5DS9 - chains B and D of the 4 polymer chains in the assembly; structure by X-ray diffraction, 2.56 A resolution.

Chain B:
Molecule: DNA-binding protein Fis
From: Escherichia coli (strain K12)
UniProt: P0A6R3 (FIS_ECOLI); residues 1-98 here = UniProt positions 1-98
Amino-acid sequence (98 residues; row label = number of the first residue in the row):
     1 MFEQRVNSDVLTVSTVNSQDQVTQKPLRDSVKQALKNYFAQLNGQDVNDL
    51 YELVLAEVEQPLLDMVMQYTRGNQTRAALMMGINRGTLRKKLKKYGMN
Swiss-Prot annotation at these positions:
  - DNA-binding region: Gln74 to Lys93 (H-T-H motif)
  - region: Asn17 to Gly44 (Required for the stimulation of HIN-mediated recombination)
Reported in the primary citation:
  - binding site for the 27-nt DNA strand: Asn73, Gln74, Thr75, Arg85
  - mutagenesis - N73A (140-fold): decreased binding to F1
  - mutagenesis - R71A, T75A: unchanged binding to F1
  - mutagenesis - R71A: decreased binding to F27
  - mutagenesis - R71A: decreased binding to F28
  - mutagenesis - R71A: decreased binding to F1+/-8G

Chain D:
Molecule: 27-nt DNA strand
Sequence (27 nucleotides; row label = number of the first residue in the row):
     1 AAATTAGCTCAAAATTCAAACTAATTT

Interface between chain B and chain D:
Contacting residue pairs (8):
  Ile83(B) with DC17(D), phosphate contact
  Asn84(B) with DC17(D), hydrogen bond to the phosphate; DA18(D), hydrogen bond to the phosphate
  Arg85(B) with DA20(D), base contact
  Thr87(B) with DT16(D), sugar contact; DC17(D), hydrogen bond to the phosphate
  Lys90(B) with DT15(D), sugar contact; DT16(D), salt bridge to the phosphate
Also at the interface, not in a pair above, chain B (7 interface residues in all): Gly82, Lys91

Overview:
7 residues of chain B and 5 residues of chain D are in contact, with 3 hydrogen bonds and 1 salt bridge. Polar
contacts include Asn84(B)-DC17(D), Asn84(B)-DA18(D) and Thr87(B)-DC17(D). From the paper: a binding site for
the 27-nt DNA strand at Asn73(B), Gln74(B) and Thr75(B) among others; N73A of chain B reduces binding to F1; 3
substitutions were tested in all.
Chain B is DNA-binding protein Fis (Escherichia coli (strain K12)) and chain D is a 27-nt DNA strand; the
structure, Crystal structure of Fis bound to 27bp DNA F1-8A (AAATTAGTTTGAATTTTGAGCTAATTT), was determined by
X-ray diffraction together with 5E3L, 5DTD, 5E3M, 5E3N and 5E3O from the same study.
